PDB entry 3JUQ | X-ray diffraction, 1.75 A resolution | chains A and B

# Chain A (and B)
Molecule: Phenazine biosynthesis protein A/B
Source organism: Burkholderia sp
Notes: chain B of this document is another copy of the same molecule, construct and numbering; everything in this record applies to it too
UniProt: Q396C9 (Q396C9_BURS3); numbering as in UniProt (aligned over 1-165)
Amino-acid sequence (185 residues; numbered -19 to 165; the number before each row is that of its first residue; numbers below 1 keep their minus sign (Met-19 is residue -19)):
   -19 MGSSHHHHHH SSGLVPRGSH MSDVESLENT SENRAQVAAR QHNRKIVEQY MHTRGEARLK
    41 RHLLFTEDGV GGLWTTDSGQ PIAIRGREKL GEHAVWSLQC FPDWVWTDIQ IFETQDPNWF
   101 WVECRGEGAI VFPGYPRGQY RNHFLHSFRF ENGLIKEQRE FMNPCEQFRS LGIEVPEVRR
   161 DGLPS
Not modelled in the structure: -19 to 8, 165 (chain B: -19 to 7, 164-165)
Differences from the reference sequence: expression tag (-19 to 0)
Ligand contacts:
  - AJD / AKD, molecule 1: Arg38, Arg41, Gly52, Leu53, Ile62, Ile64, Leu70, His73, Ala74, Trp76, Ser77, Cys80, Phe81, Trp84, Trp86, Phe112, Tyr120, Phe124, Glu140, Gln147
  - AJD / AKD, molecule 2: Arg160, Asp161, Leu163

# Chain A / chain B interface
Residue-residue contacts (98; chain A residue first):
  Arg24(A) with Gln95(B)
  Leu53(A) with Arg160(B)
  Thr55(A) with Asn143(B)
  Thr56(A) with Asn143(B), hydrogen bond (backbone-side chain)
  Asp57(A) with Cys145(B); Arg149(B), hydrogen bond (backbone-side chain); Val155(B); Pro156(B); Glu157(B); Val158(B), hydrogen bond (side chain-backbone)
  Ser58(A) with Arg149(B)
  Gly59(A) with Glu146(B)
  Ile62(A) with Arg160(B); Leu163(B), hydrophobic
  His73(A) with Leu163(B)
  Trp76(A) with Asp161(B), hydrogen bond (side chain-backbone); Gly162(B); Leu163(B)
  Gln90(A) with Trp99(B)
  Ile91(A) with Gln95(B), hydrogen bond (backbone-side chain)
  Phe92(A) with Thr94(B); Gln95(B); Trp99(B), hydrophobic; Trp101(B)
  Glu93(A) with Glu93(B); Thr94(B); Gln95(B), hydrogen bond (backbone-side chain)
  Thr94(A) with Phe92(B); Glu93(B)
  Gln95(A) with Arg24(B); Ile91(B), hydrogen bond (side chain-backbone); Phe92(B); Glu93(B), hydrogen bond (side chain-backbone)
  Trp99(A) with Gln90(B); Phe92(B), hydrophobic; Glu103(B)
  Trp101(A) with Phe92(B); Glu103(B); Leu125(B), hydrophobic
  Glu103(A) with Trp99(B); Trp101(B); Arg139(B), salt bridge
  Phe112(A) with Val158(B), hydrophobic
  Pro113(A) with Asp161(B)
  Tyr115(A) with Glu157(B); Val158(B); Arg159(B), hydrogen bond (side chain-backbone)
  His123(A) with Phe141(B)
  Leu125(A) with Trp101(B), hydrophobic; Leu125(B), hydrophobic; Phe141(B), hydrophobic
  Arg139(A) with Glu103(B), salt bridge
  Phe141(A) with His123(B); Leu125(B), hydrophobic
  Asn143(A) with Thr55(B); Thr56(B), hydrogen bond (side chain-backbone); Pro144(B)
  Pro144(A) with Asn143(B)
  Cys145(A) with Asp57(B); Phe148(B), hydrophobic
  Glu146(A) with Ser58(B); Gly59(B)
  Gln147(A) with Arg160(B), hydrogen bond
  Phe148(A) with Cys145(B), hydrophobic; Pro156(B), hydrophobic; Val158(B), hydrophobic
  Arg149(A) with Asp57(B), hydrogen bond (side chain-backbone); Ser58(B)
  Leu151(A) with Val158(B), hydrophobic
  Ile153(A) with Pro156(B), hydrophobic; Val158(B), hydrophobic
  Glu154(A) with Pro156(B)
  Val155(A) with Asp57(B)
  Pro156(A) with Asp57(B); Phe148(B), hydrophobic; Ile153(B), hydrophobic; Glu154(B); Pro156(B)
  Glu157(A) with Asp57(B); Tyr115(B)
  Val158(A) with Asp57(B), hydrogen bond (backbone-side chain); Phe112(B), hydrophobic; Tyr115(B); Phe148(B), hydrophobic; Leu151(B), hydrophobic; Ile153(B), hydrophobic
  Arg159(A) with Gly114(B), hydrogen bond (side chain-backbone); Tyr115(B), hydrogen bond (backbone-side chain)
  Arg160(A) with Leu53(B); Ile62(B); Gln147(B), hydrogen bond
  Asp161(A) with Trp76(B), hydrogen bond (backbone-side chain); Pro113(B)
  Gly162(A) with Trp76(B)
  Leu163(A) with His73(B); Trp76(B)
  Pro164(A) with His73(B); Trp76(B)
Other interface residues (no listed pair), chain A (47 interface residues in all): Met142
Other interface residues (no listed pair), chain B (48 interface residues in all): Trp54, Met142

# In short
The interface between chain A and chain B involves 47 residues on one side and 48 on the other, with 17
hydrogen bonds and 2 salt bridges. Among the polar pairs are Glu103(A)-Arg139(B), Thr56(A)-Asn143(B) and
Asp57(A)-Arg149(B). Chain A binds AJD / AKD.
Both chains are Phenazine biosynthesis protein A/B (Burkholderia sp). Entry 3JUQ (Crystal Structure of PhzA/B
from Burkholderia cepacia R18194 cocrystallized with 2 mM racemic 5-bromo-2-(piperidin-3-ylamino)benzoic acid)
was determined by X-ray diffraction, deposited together with 3JUM, 3JUN, 3JUO and 3JUP.
